PDB entry 6QM7 | electron microscopy, 2.80 A resolution | chains O and U of the 28 polymer chains in the assembly

[Chain O]
Protein: Proteasome alpha1 chain
Organism: Leishmania tarentolae
Sequence (250 residues; each row starts with the number of its first residue):
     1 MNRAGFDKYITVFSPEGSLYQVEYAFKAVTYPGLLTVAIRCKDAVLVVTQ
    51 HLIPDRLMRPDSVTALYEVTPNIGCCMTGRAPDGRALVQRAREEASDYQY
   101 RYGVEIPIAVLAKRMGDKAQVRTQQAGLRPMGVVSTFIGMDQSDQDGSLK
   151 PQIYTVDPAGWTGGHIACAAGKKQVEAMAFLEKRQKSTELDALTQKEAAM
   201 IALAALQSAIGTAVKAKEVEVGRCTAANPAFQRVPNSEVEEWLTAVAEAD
Unresolved in the structure: 1-5, 250

[Chain U]
Protein: Proteasome alpha7 chain
Organism: Leishmania tarentolae
Sequence (238 residues; each row starts with the number of its first residue):
     1 MAGTGSGHDQSTDVFSAEGRVFQVEYAGKAVDNSSTAVAACCKDGVVVAV
    51 EKVHTSRMLEKGSNNRIHAVDRQAGICICGLLPDGRAIVSRARQEAENSR
   101 DIFATPIRGSVLANRVGEFMHAYTTHFAYRPFGCSAIIASYADDGPQLFV
   151 SDPSGTVAGYYGVALGKAKTVAKSELEKLDFSSLTCDEAVGKLASILHEV
   201 HDKQKDKLYEVEVAWVCDKSDRKFVHVPADMVPAETSH
Unresolved in the structure: 1-5, 234-238

[Chain O / chain U interface]
Contacting residue pairs (67):
  Y9(O) with G7(U); H8(U); V14(U)
  Q21(O) with D13(U); V14(U); F15(U), hydrogen bond (side chain-backbone)
  Y24(O) with F15(U); S16(U); A17(U), hydrophobic; G19(U)
  A25(O) with F15(U), hydrophobic
  K27(O) with A17(U); E18(U); G19(U)
  A28(O) with F15(U), hydrophobic; G19(U)
  Y31(O) with R20(U), hydrogen bond
  D55(O) with Y160(U); K173(U), salt bridge
  R56(O) with E177(U), hydrogen bond (side chain-backbone); L179(U)
  L57(O) with Y160(U); Y161(U), hydrogen bond (backbone-backbone); G162(U), hydrogen bond (backbone-backbone); L176(U), hydrophobic; F181(U), hydrophobic
  M58(O) with G159(U); Y160(U)
  R59(O) with C41(U); P146(U), hydrogen bond (side chain-backbone); Q147(U), hydrogen bond; G159(U), hydrogen bond (backbone-backbone); Y160(U); Y161(U)
  S62(O) with F149(U); G159(U)
  V63(O) with A158(U), hydrophobic
  R80(O) with V21(U); S154(U)
  P82(O) with H121(U); S154(U); G155(U); T156(U)
  D83(O) with H121(U), salt bridge
  R85(O) with N114(U); R115(U); E118(U), salt bridge
  A86(O) with H121(U)
  Q89(O) with R115(U); E118(U)
  G127(O) with D13(U); T125(U); H126(U); F127(U), hydrogen bond (backbone-backbone)
  L128(O) with T125(U); H126(U)
  R129(O) with T12(U), hydrogen bond (side chain-backbone); D13(U); F15(U); V21(U); H121(U); T124(U), hydrogen bond (side chain-backbone); T125(U), hydrogen bond (backbone-backbone)
  P130(O) with F15(U)
  M131(O) with H121(U); T125(U)
  G132(O) with F15(U)
Other interface residues (no listed pair), chain O (29 interface residues in all): P60, A81, R122
Other interface residues (no listed pair), chain U (39 interface residues in all): V24, E25

[In short]
The interface between chain O and chain U involves 29 residues on one side and 39 on the other, with 12
hydrogen bonds and 3 salt bridges. Polar pairs include D55(O)-K173(U), D83(O)-H121(U) and R85(O)-E118(U).
Here chain O is Proteasome alpha1 chain and chain U is Proteasome alpha7 chain, both from Leishmania
tarentolae. Entry 6QM7 (Leishmania tarentolae proteasome 20S subunit complexed with GSK3494245) was determined
by electron microscopy, deposited together with 6QM8.
